PDB entry 2BJC | solution NMR | chains A and B of the 4 polymer chains in the assembly

== Chain A ==
Name: Lactose operon repressor
From: Escherichia coli
Notes: fragment: dna binding domain, lac headpiece residues 1-62
Reference sequence: P03023 (LACI_ECOLI); residues 1-62 here = UniProt positions 1-62
Amino-acid sequence (62 residues; row label = number of the first residue in the row):
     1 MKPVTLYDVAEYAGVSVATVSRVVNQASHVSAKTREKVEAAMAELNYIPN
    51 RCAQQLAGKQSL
Sequence notes: engineered mutation Val17 (Tyr in P03023), Ala18 (Gln in P03023), Cys52 (Val in P03023)
UniProt features mapped onto this chain:
  - DNA-binding region: Leu6 to Asn25 (H-T-H motif)
  - mutagenesis: Arg22 (R22N: Recognizes an operator variant)
Reported in the primary citation:
  - binding site for the 22-nt DNA strand: Thr5, Leu6, Tyr7, Val17, Ser21, Arg22, Asn25, Tyr47, Asn50, Ala53, Gln54
  - binding site for the 22-nt DNA strand: Ser16, Ala18, Thr19, His29, Val30, Ser31, Thr34, Leu56, Ala57
  - specificity-determining residues: Val17, Ala18
  - contacts within the chain: Tyr7-Val17

== Chain B ==
Name: Lactose operon repressor
From: Escherichia coli
Notes: fragment: dna binding domain, lac headpiece residues 1-62
Reference sequence: P03023 (LACI_ECOLI); residues 101-162 here correspond to UniProt positions 1-62 (UniProt number = residue number - 100)
Amino-acid sequence (62 residues; row label = number of the first residue in the row):
   101 MKPVTLYDVAEYAGVSVATVSRVVNQASHVSAKTREKVEAAMAELNYIPN
   151 RCAQQLAGKQSL
Sequence notes: engineered mutation Val117 (Tyr17 in P03023), Ala118 (Gln18 in P03023), Cys152 (Val52 in P03023)
UniProt features mapped onto this chain:
  - DNA-binding region: Leu106 to Asn125 (H-T-H motif)

== Chain A / chain B interface ==
Cross-chain cystine bridges: Cys52(A)-Cys152(B)
Pairs across the interface (10):
  Met1(A) with Lys159(B); Leu162(B)
  Cys52(A) with Cys152(B), disulfide; Gln155(B)
  Ala53(A) with Leu156(B)
  Gln55(A) with Cys152(B)
  Leu56(A) with Ala153(B); Leu156(B)
  Lys59(A) with Met101(B)
  Leu62(A) with Met101(B)

== In short ==
Chain A and chain B each contribute 7 residues to their interface, with 1 disulfide bond. Curated annotation
(UniProt) lists one mutagenesis site on chain A. From the paper: a binding site for the 22-nt DNA strand at
Thr5(A), Leu6(A) and Tyr7(A) among others; specificity determinants Val17(A) and Ala18(A).
Chain A and chain B are both Lactose operon repressor (Escherichia coli); the structure, NMR structure of a
protein-DNA complex of an altered specificity mutant of the lac repressor headpiece ..., was determined by
solution NMR.
